PDB entry 3L2V | X-ray diffraction, 3.20 A resolution | chains A and C of the 4 polymer chains in the assembly

== Chain A ==
Molecule: Integrase
Source organism: Human spumaretrovirus
Reference sequence: P14350 (POL_FOAMV); residues 1-392 here correspond to UniProt positions 752-1143 (UniProt number = residue number + 751)
Amino-acid sequence (395 residues; numbered -2 to 392; the number before each row is that of its first residue; numbers below 1 keep their minus sign (Gly-2 is residue -2)):
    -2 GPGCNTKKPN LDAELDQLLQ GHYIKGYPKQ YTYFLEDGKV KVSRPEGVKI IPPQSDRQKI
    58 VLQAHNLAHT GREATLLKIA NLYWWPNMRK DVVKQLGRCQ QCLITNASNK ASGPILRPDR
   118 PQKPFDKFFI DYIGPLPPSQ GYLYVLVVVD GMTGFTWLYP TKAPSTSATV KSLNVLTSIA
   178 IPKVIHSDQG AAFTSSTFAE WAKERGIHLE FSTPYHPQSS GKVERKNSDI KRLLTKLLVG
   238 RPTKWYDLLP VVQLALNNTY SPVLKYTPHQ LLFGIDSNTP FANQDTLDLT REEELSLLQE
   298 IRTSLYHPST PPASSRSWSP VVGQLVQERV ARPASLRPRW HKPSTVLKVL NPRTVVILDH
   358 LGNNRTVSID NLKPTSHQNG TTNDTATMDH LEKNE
Not modelled in the structure: -2 to 9, 375-392
Construct notes: expression tag (-2 to 0); variant Ser217 (Gly968 in P14350), Gly218 (Ser969 in P14350)
Curated features (UniProtKB/Swiss-Prot):
  - binding site (Mg(2+)): Asp123, Asp185
Ion coordination: Zn2+: His62, His66, Cys96, Cys99; Mn2+ site 1: Asp128, Asp185 (together with raltegravir, mk0518); Mn2+ site 2: Asp128, Glu221 (together with raltegravir, mk0518)
Ligand contacts:
  - raltegravir, mk0518: Asp128, Tyr129, Asp185, Gln186, Pro211, Tyr212, His213, Pro214, Gln215, Glu221
  - raltegravir, mk0518 (RLT; N-(4-fluorobenzyl)-5-hydroxy-1-methyl-2-(1-methyl-1-{[(5-methyl-1,3,4-oxadiazol-2-yl)carbonyl]amino}ethyl)-6-oxo-1,6-di hydropyrimidine-4-carboxamide): Asp128, Tyr129, Asp185, Gln186, Pro211, Tyr212, His213, Pro214, Gln215, Glu221
Reported in the primary citation:
  - Mn2+ coordination: Asp128, Asp185, Glu221
  - binding site for raltegravir, mk0518: Tyr212, Pro214, Gln215

== Chain C ==
Molecule: 19-nt DNA strand
Sequence (19 nucleotides; row label = number of the first residue in the row):
     1 ATTGTCATGG AATTTTGTA

== Chain A / chain C interface ==
Residue-residue contacts (45):
  Ile112(A) - DG4(C)  phosphate contact
  Ile112(A) - DT5(C)  base contact
  Leu113(A) - DT3(C)  base contact
  Leu113(A) - DG4(C)  hydrogen bond to the phosphate
  Arg114(A) - DG4(C)  sugar contact
  Arg114(A) - DT5(C)  salt bridge to the phosphate
  Pro115(A) - DT3(C)  base contact
  Pro115(A) - DG4(C)  phosphate contact
  Pro115(A) - DT5(C)  phosphate contact
  Arg117(A) - DC6(C)  salt bridge to the phosphate
  Lys124(A) - DT3(C)  base contact
  His183(A) - DT3(C)  salt bridge to the phosphate
  Glu207(A) - DT2(C)  phosphate contact
  Glu207(A) - DT3(C)  base contact
  Phe208(A) - DT2(C)  phosphate contact
  Ser209(A) - DT2(C)  phosphate contact
  Ser209(A) - DT3(C)  phosphate contact
  Thr210(A) - DT2(C)  phosphate contact
  Thr210(A) - DT3(C)  hydrogen bond to the phosphate
  His213(A) - DG4(C)  salt bridge to the phosphate
  Gln215(A) - DG4(C)  sugar contact
  Ser216(A) - DT3(C)  hydrogen bond to the phosphate
  Gly218(A) - DG4(C)  hydrogen bond to the base
  Gly218(A) - DT5(C)  sugar contact
  Lys219(A) - DT5(C)  sugar contact
  Lys219(A) - DC6(C)  salt bridge to the phosphate
  Glu221(A) - DG4(C)  base contact
  Arg222(A) - DG4(C)  base contact
  Arg222(A) - DT5(C)  hydrogen bond to the base
  Arg222(A) - DC6(C)  hydrogen bond to the base
  Arg222(A) - DA7(C)  hydrogen bond to the sugar
  Asp226(A) - DA7(C)  sugar contact
  Arg229(A) - DA7(C)  hydrogen bond to the phosphate
  Arg229(A) - DT8(C)  salt bridge to the phosphate
  Ser258(A) - DA7(C)  hydrogen bond to the phosphate
  Pro259(A) - DA7(C)  phosphate contact
  Pro259(A) - DT8(C)  base contact
  Val260(A) - DA7(C)  phosphate contact
  Leu347(A) - DA1(C)  base contact
  Leu347(A) - DT2(C)  base contact
  Asn348(A) - DT3(C)  hydrogen bond to the sugar
  Arg350(A) - DG4(C)  salt bridge to the phosphate
  Thr351(A) - DT3(C)  hydrogen bond to the sugar
  Thr363(A) - DA1(C)  sugar contact
  Ser365(A) - DG4(C)  phosphate contact
Other interface residues (no listed pair), chain A (30 interface residues in all): Val353

== Summary ==
30 residues of chain A and 8 residues of chain C are in contact; the contacts include 11 hydrogen bonds and 7
salt bridges. Polar pairs include Gly218(A)-DG4(C), Arg222(A)-DT5(C) and Arg222(A)-DC6(C). From the paper: a
binding site for raltegravir, mk0518 at Tyr212(A), Pro214(A) and Gln215(A); Mn2+ coordination by Asp128(A),
Asp185(A) and Glu221(A).
Here chain A is Integrase (Human spumaretrovirus) and chain C is a 19-nt DNA strand. Entry 3L2V (Crystal
structure of the Prototype Foamy Virus (PFV) intasome in complex with manganese and MK0518 (Raltegravir)) was
determined by X-ray diffraction, deposited together with 3OY9, 3L2Q, 3L2R, 3L2U and 3L2W.
